6OP4 - chains A and B of the 4 polymer chains in the assembly; structure by X-ray diffraction, 2.30 A resolution.

Chain A:
Name: Nitrogenase molybdenum-iron protein alpha chain
From: Azotobacter vinelandii
Notes: EC 1.18.6.1
Reference sequence: P07328 (NIFD_AZOVI); numbering as in UniProt (aligned over 4-480)
Amino-acid sequence (477 residues; numbered 4 to 480; the number before each row is that of its first residue):
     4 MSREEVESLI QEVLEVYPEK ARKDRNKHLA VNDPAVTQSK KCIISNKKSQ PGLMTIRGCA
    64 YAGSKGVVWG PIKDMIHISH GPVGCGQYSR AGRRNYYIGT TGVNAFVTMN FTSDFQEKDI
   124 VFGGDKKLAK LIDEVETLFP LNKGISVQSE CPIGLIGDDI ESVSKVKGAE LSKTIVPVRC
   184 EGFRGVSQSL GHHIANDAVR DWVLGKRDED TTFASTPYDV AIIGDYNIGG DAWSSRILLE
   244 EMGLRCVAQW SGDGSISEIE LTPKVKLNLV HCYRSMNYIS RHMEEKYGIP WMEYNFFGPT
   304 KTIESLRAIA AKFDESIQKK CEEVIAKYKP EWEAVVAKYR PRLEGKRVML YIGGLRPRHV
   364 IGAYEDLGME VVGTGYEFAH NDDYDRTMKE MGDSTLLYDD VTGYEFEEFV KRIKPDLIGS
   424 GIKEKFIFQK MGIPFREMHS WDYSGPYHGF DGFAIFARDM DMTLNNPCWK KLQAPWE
Ion coordination: fe(8)-S(7) cluster Fe: Cys62, Cys88, Cys154 (shared with Cys70(B), Cys95(B), Cys153(B) of chain B); Fe ion near Cys275 (its only coordinating residue here)
Ligand contacts:
  - fe(8)-S(7) cluster (CLF): Cys62, Tyr64, Pro85, Val86, Gly87, Cys88, Tyr91, Glu153, Cys154, Gly185
  - 3-hydroxy-3-carboxy-adipic acid (HCA): Ala65, Gly95, Arg96, Gln191, Gly424, Ile425, Lys426, Glu440, His442
  - ICS (iron-sulfur-molybdenum cluster with interstitial carbon): Val70, Arg96, Gln191, His195, Tyr229, Ile231, Cys275, Arg277, Ser278, Ile355, Gly356, Gly357, Leu358, Arg359, Pro360, Phe381, Met441, His442
Curated features (UniProtKB/Swiss-Prot):
  - binding site ([8Fe-7S] cluster): Cys62, Cys88, Cys154
  - binding site ([7Fe-Mo-9S-C-homocitryl] cluster): Cys275, His442
  - mutagenesis: His195 (H195Q: No nitrogenase activity)

Chain B:
Name: Nitrogenase molybdenum-iron protein beta chain
From: Azotobacter vinelandii
Notes: EC 1.18.6.1
Reference sequence: P07329 (NIFK_AZOVI); residue numbers follow UniProt; this construct covers 2-523
Amino-acid sequence (522 residues; numbered 2 to 523; the number before each row is that of its first residue):
     2 SQQVDKIKAS YPLFLDQDYK DMLAKKRDGF EEKYPQDKID EVFQWTTTKE YQELNFQREA
    62 LTVNPAKACQ PLGAVLCALG FEKTMPYVHG SQGCVAYFRS YFNRHFREPV SCVSDSMTED
   122 AAVFGGQQNM KDGLQNCKAT YKPDMIAVST TCMAEVIGDD LNAFINNSKK EGFIPDEFPV
   182 PFAHTPSFVG SHVTGWDNMF EGIARYFTLK SMDDKVVGSN KKINIVPGFE TYLGNFRVIK
   242 RMLSEMGVGY SLLSDPEEVL DTPADGQFRM YAGGTTQEEM KDAPNALNTV LLQPWHLEKT
   302 KKFVEGTWKH EVPKLNIPMG LDWTDEFLMK VSEISGQPIP ASLTKERGRL VDMMTDSHTW
   362 LHGKRFALWG DPDFVMGLVK FLLELGCEPV HILCHNGNKR WKKAVDAILA ASPYGKNATV
   422 YIGKDLWHLR SLVFTDKPDF MIGNSYGKFI QRDTLHKGKE FEVPLIRIGF PIFDRHHLHR
   482 STTLGYEGAM QILTTLVNSI LERLDEETRG MQATDYNHDL VR
Ion coordination: fe(8)-S(7) cluster Fe: Cys70, Cys95, Cys153 (shared with Cys62(A), Cys88(A), Cys154(A) of chain A); Ca2+ site 1: Arg108, Glu109 (shared with 2 residues of chain D); Ca2+ site 2: Asp353, Asp357 (shared with 2 residues of chain D)
Ligand contacts: fe(8)-S(7) cluster (CLF): Cys70, Pro72, Ser92, Gly94, Cys95, Tyr98, Phe99, Thr152, Cys153, Ser188
Curated features (UniProtKB/Swiss-Prot):
  - binding site ([8Fe-7S] cluster): Cys70, Cys95, Cys153, Ser188

Chain A / chain B interface:
Pairs across the interface - 200 pairs, chain A then chain B:
  Val19(A) - Ala140(B)
  Val19(A) - Lys143(B)
  Tyr20(A) - Thr141(B)
  Pro21(A) - Gln136(B)
  Pro21(A) - Asn137(B)
  Pro21(A) - Ala140(B)
  Lys23(A) - Asp133(B)  salt bridge
  Ala24(A) - Asn137(B)
  Ser52(A) - Gln93(B)  hydrogen bond
  Ser52(A) - Ser117(B)
  Pro54(A) - Ser115(B)
  Pro54(A) - Asp116(B)
  Pro54(A) - Asn130(B)
  Pro54(A) - Gly134(B)
  Pro54(A) - Asn137(B)  hydrogen bond (backbone-side chain)
  Gly55(A) - Val114(B)
  Gly55(A) - Ser115(B)  hydrogen bond (backbone-backbone)
  Gly55(A) - Asp116(B)
  Gly55(A) - Gly134(B)
  Gly55(A) - Cys138(B)
  Gly55(A) - Tyr142(B)
  Leu56(A) - Asn137(B)
  Leu56(A) - Thr141(B)
  Leu56(A) - Tyr142(B)  hydrogen bond (backbone-side chain)
  Met57(A) - Met86(B)  hydrophobic
  Met57(A) - Arg100(B)
  Met57(A) - Cys113(B)
  Met57(A) - Val114(B)  hydrophobic
  Met57(A) - Tyr142(B)
  Met57(A) - Met271(B)  hydrophobic
  Thr58(A) - Gln93(B)
  Thr58(A) - Arg100(B)
  Arg60(A) - Gln93(B)
  Arg60(A) - Ala97(B)
  Gly61(A) - Gln93(B)  hydrogen bond (backbone-side chain)
  Gly61(A) - Gly94(B)
  Cys62(A) - Gly94(B)
  Tyr64(A) - Tyr98(B)
  Ala65(A) - Tyr98(B)
  Lys76(A) - Glu32(B)  salt bridge
  Asp77(A) - Glu32(B)
  Pro85(A) - Ser188(B)
  Val86(A) - Pro66(B)  hydrophobic
  Val86(A) - Lys68(B)
  Val86(A) - Ala69(B)
  Gly87(A) - Cys70(B)
  Gln90(A) - Pro66(B)  hydrogen bond (side chain-backbone)
  Gln90(A) - Lys68(B)  hydrogen bond (side chain-backbone)
  Gln90(A) - Tyr102(B)
  Gln90(A) - Tyr447(B)  hydrogen bond (backbone-side chain)
  Tyr91(A) - Ala69(B)
  Tyr91(A) - Cys70(B)  hydrogen bond
  Tyr91(A) - Leu73(B)
  Tyr91(A) - Tyr98(B)  hydrophobic
  Tyr91(A) - Phe99(B)  hydrophobic
  Tyr91(A) - Tyr102(B)  hydrophobic
  Ser92(A) - Tyr98(B)
  Arg93(A) - Asn65(B)  hydrogen bond
  Arg93(A) - Tyr447(B)
  Arg93(A) - Phe450(B)
  Gly95(A) - Arg105(B)
  Tyr99(A) - Ser11(B)
  Thr103(A) - Ile40(B)
  Thr104(A) - Arg453(B)
  Thr104(A) - Asp454(B)
  Gly105(A) - Trp428(B)
  Val106(A) - Ile40(B)
  Val106(A) - Val43(B)  hydrophobic
  Val106(A) - Phe44(B)
  Asn107(A) - Lys34(B)
  Met112(A) - Val64(B)  hydrophobic
  Met112(A) - Asn65(B)
  Met112(A) - Trp428(B)  hydrophobic
  Asn113(A) - Thr63(B)
  Asn113(A) - Val64(B)
  Asn113(A) - Asn65(B)  hydrogen bond (backbone-backbone)
  Asn113(A) - Pro66(B)
  Phe114(A) - Thr63(B)
  Phe114(A) - Val64(B)  hydrophobic
  Thr115(A) - Leu62(B)
  Thr115(A) - Thr63(B)  hydrogen bond (backbone-backbone)
  Asp117(A) - Thr63(B)
  Asp117(A) - Lys68(B)  salt bridge
  Phe118(A) - Phe189(B)
  Gln119(A) - Lys68(B)
  Gln119(A) - Phe189(B)
  Glu120(A) - Phe189(B)  hydrogen bond (backbone-backbone)
  Glu120(A) - Val190(B)
  Ile123(A) - Val157(B)  hydrophobic
  Ile123(A) - Phe189(B)  hydrophobic
  Lys130(A) - Ala61(B)
  Lys133(A) - Ala61(B)
  Leu134(A) - Ala61(B)
  Leu134(A) - Leu62(B)  hydrophobic
  Glu137(A) - Arg59(B)
  Glu137(A) - Glu60(B)  hydrogen bond (side chain-backbone)
  Glu137(A) - Ala61(B)  hydrogen bond (side chain-backbone)
  Glu137(A) - Leu62(B)  hydrogen bond (side chain-backbone)
  Val138(A) - Leu62(B)  hydrophobic
  Thr140(A) - Trp46(B)
  Leu141(A) - Tyr52(B)  hydrogen bond (backbone-side chain)
  Leu141(A) - Leu55(B)  hydrophobic
  Leu141(A) - Asn56(B)
  Leu141(A) - Arg59(B)
  Phe142(A) - Trp428(B)  hydrophobic
  Leu144(A) - Tyr35(B)
  Leu144(A) - Val43(B)  hydrophobic
  Lys146(A) - Glu32(B)
  Lys146(A) - Glu33(B)  hydrogen bond (side chain-backbone)
  Cys154(A) - Ser92(B)
  Cys154(A) - Cys153(B)  hydrophobic
  Pro155(A) - Cys153(B)  hydrophobic
  Leu158(A) - Met154(B)  hydrophobic
  Leu158(A) - Val157(B)  hydrophobic
  Ile159(A) - Val157(B)  hydrophobic
  Phe186(A) - Thr119(B)
  Phe186(A) - Glu120(B)  hydrogen bond (backbone-backbone)
  Phe186(A) - Met154(B)  hydrophobic
  Arg187(A) - Glu120(B)  salt bridge
  Val189(A) - Gln93(B)  hydrogen bond (backbone-side chain)
  Arg210(A) - Glu33(B)  salt bridge
  Gly232(A) - Ser11(B)
  Gly232(A) - Phe15(B)
  Gly233(A) - Phe15(B)
  Trp236(A) - Phe15(B)  hydrophobic
  Trp236(A) - Tyr20(B)
  Trp236(A) - Met23(B)
  Trp236(A) - Leu24(B)
  Ser237(A) - Phe15(B)
  Ser237(A) - Tyr20(B)  hydrogen bond
  Arg239(A) - Met23(B)
  Arg239(A) - Lys27(B)
  Arg239(A) - Phe31(B)
  Ile240(A) - Asp19(B)
  Ile240(A) - Tyr20(B)
  Ile240(A) - Met23(B)
  Glu243(A) - Met23(B)
  Arg248(A) - Phe31(B)
  Cys249(A) - Phe31(B)
  Val250(A) - Phe31(B)
  Gln252(A) - Lys27(B)
  Asp256(A) - Lys27(B)  salt bridge
  Asp256(A) - Glu32(B)
  Ser258(A) - Phe31(B)
  Ser258(A) - Glu32(B)
  Ser260(A) - Phe31(B)  hydrogen bond (side chain-backbone)
  Ser260(A) - Glu32(B)  hydrogen bond (side chain-backbone)
  Ser260(A) - Glu33(B)
  Glu261(A) - Lys27(B)  salt bridge
  Glu261(A) - Phe31(B)
  Glu261(A) - Glu32(B)
  Leu264(A) - Phe31(B)
  Lys330(A) - Ser2(B)
  Glu334(A) - Ser2(B)  hydrogen bond
  Glu334(A) - Gln3(B)  hydrogen bond (side chain-backbone)
  Ala337(A) - Val5(B)
  Val338(A) - Val5(B)  hydrophobic
  Lys341(A) - Val5(B)  hydrogen bond (side chain-backbone)
  Tyr342(A) - Ile8(B)
  Gly406(A) - Tyr142(B)  hydrogen bond (backbone-side chain)
  Tyr407(A) - Thr141(B)
  Tyr407(A) - Tyr142(B)  hydrogen bond (backbone-side chain)
  Glu410(A) - Phe269(B)
  Ile425(A) - Ser101(B)
  Ile425(A) - Asn104(B)
  Lys426(A) - Ala97(B)
  Lys426(A) - Arg100(B)
  Lys426(A) - Ser101(B)
  Lys426(A) - Asn104(B)
  Phe429(A) - Asn104(B)
  Phe429(A) - Arg108(B)
  Phe429(A) - Glu109(B)
  Phe429(A) - Pro110(B)
  Ile430(A) - Pro110(B)
  Ile430(A) - Phe269(B)  hydrophobic
  Lys433(A) - Glu109(B)  salt bridge
  Lys433(A) - Pro110(B)
  Lys433(A) - Thr263(B)  hydrogen bond (side chain-backbone)
  Lys433(A) - Ala265(B)
  Lys433(A) - Asp266(B)
  Lys433(A) - Gly267(B)  hydrogen bond (backbone-backbone)
  Lys433(A) - Gln268(B)  hydrogen bond (backbone-backbone)
  Met434(A) - Gly267(B)
  Met434(A) - Phe269(B)
  Gly448(A) - Ala10(B)
  Gly448(A) - Ser11(B)  hydrogen bond (backbone-backbone)
  Pro449(A) - Ser11(B)
  Pro449(A) - Phe15(B)  hydrophobic
  Asp454(A) - Ser2(B)  hydrogen bond (side chain-backbone)
  Asp454(A) - Gln3(B)  hydrogen bond (backbone-side chain)
  Asp454(A) - Tyr20(B)  hydrogen bond
  Ala457(A) - Gln3(B)
  Ala457(A) - Ile8(B)
  Ile458(A) - Gln3(B)
  Ile458(A) - Ile8(B)  hydrophobic
  Ile458(A) - Lys9(B)
  Ile458(A) - Ala10(B)  hydrophobic
  Leu475(A) - Ala265(B)
  Leu475(A) - Asp266(B)
  Leu475(A) - Gly267(B)
Other interface residues (no listed pair), chain A (112 interface residues in all): Gln53, Ile59, Ile81, Cys88, Arg97, Ile101, Thr111, Ser116, Pro143, Gly188, Ser190, Phe216, Tyr331, Thr405, Gln432, Arg461
Other interface residues (no listed pair), chain B (97 interface residues in all): Asp6, Leu14, Lys39, Gln58, Ala67, Ser112, Gln129, Ile158, Pro264, His396

Summary:
Chain A and chain B form an interface of 112 and 97 residues respectively; the contacts include 35 hydrogen
bonds and 8 salt bridges. Polar pairs include Lys23(A)-Asp133(B), Lys76(A)-Glu32(B) and Asp117(A)-Lys68(B).
Fe(8)-S(7) cluster is bound between chain A and chain B.
Chain A is Nitrogenase molybdenum-iron protein alpha chain and chain B is Nitrogenase molybdenum-iron protein
beta chain, both from Azotobacter vinelandii; the structure, Selenium-incorporated, carbon monoxide-inhibited,
reactivated FeMo-cofactor of nitrogenase from Azotobacter vinelandii, was determined by X-ray diffraction
together with 6OP1, 6OP2 and 6OP3 from the same study.
